Entry 6OYE (X-ray diffraction, 1.53 A resolution); this record covers chains A and C of the 3 polymer chains in the assembly.

== Chain A (and C) ==
Molecule: Macrophage migration inhibitory factor
Source organism: Homo sapiens
Notes: EC 5.3.2.1, 5.3.3.12; chain C of this document is another copy of the same molecule, construct and numbering; everything in this record applies to it too
UniProtKB: P14174 (MIF_HUMAN); residues 1-114 here correspond to UniProt positions 2-115 (UniProt number = residue number + 1)
Chain sequence (114 residues; numbered 1 to 114; the number before each row is that of its first residue):
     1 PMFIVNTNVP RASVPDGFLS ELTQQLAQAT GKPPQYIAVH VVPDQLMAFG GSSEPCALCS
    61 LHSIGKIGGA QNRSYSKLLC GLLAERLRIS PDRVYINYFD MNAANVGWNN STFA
Sequence notes: engineered mutation Phe99 (Tyr100 in P14174)
Curated features (UniProtKB/Swiss-Prot):
  - active site: Pro1 (Proton acceptor)
  - binding site (substrate): Lys32, Ile64, Asn97
  - modified residue: Lys77 (N6-acetyllysine)
What the authors report for this chain:
  - mutagenesis - Y98F: increased catalytic activity
  - catalytic residues: Pro1 (citing earlier work)
  - mutagenesis - Y98G: decreased catalytic activity

== How chain A and chain C interact ==
Contacting residue pairs - 61 pairs, chain A then chain C:
  Met2(A) - Leu58(C)  hydrophobic
  Met2(A) - Tyr95(C)  hydrophobic
  Met2(A) - Asn97(C)
  Arg11(A) - Leu46(C)
  Leu19(A) - Leu46(C)  hydrophobic
  Leu19(A) - Met47(C)
  Thr23(A) - Gly51(C)
  Pro34(A) - Gly50(C)
  Gln35(A) - Phe49(C)
  Gln35(A) - Gly50(C)
  Tyr36(A) - Tyr95(C)  hydrogen bond (backbone-side chain)
  Ile37(A) - Phe49(C)
  Ile37(A) - Gly50(C)  hydrogen bond (backbone-backbone)
  Ala38(A) - Ala48(C)
  Ala38(A) - Leu58(C)  hydrophobic
  Val39(A) - Met47(C)
  Val39(A) - Ala48(C)  hydrogen bond (backbone-backbone)
  His40(A) - Asn6(C)
  His40(A) - Gln45(C)  hydrogen bond
  His40(A) - Leu46(C)
  His40(A) - Met47(C)
  His40(A) - Leu58(C)
  Val41(A) - Leu46(C)  hydrogen bond (backbone-backbone)
  Val42(A) - Gln45(C)
  Pro43(A) - Leu46(C)
  His62(A) - Asn97(C)
  His62(A) - Phe99(C)
  Met101(A) - Asn97(C)
  Met101(A) - Tyr98(C)
  Met101(A) - Phe99(C)  hydrophobic
  Ala104(A) - Asn72(C)  hydrogen bond (backbone-side chain)
  Asn105(A) - Ile67(C)
  Asn105(A) - Asn72(C)  hydrogen bond
  Asn105(A) - Ile96(C)
  Asn105(A) - Asn97(C)
  Asn105(A) - Tyr98(C)  hydrogen bond (backbone-backbone)
  Val106(A) - Ile96(C)
  Val106(A) - Asn97(C)
  Gly107(A) - Ser76(C)
  Gly107(A) - Val94(C)
  Gly107(A) - Tyr95(C)
  Gly107(A) - Ile96(C)  hydrogen bond (backbone-backbone)
  Gly107(A) - Tyr98(C)
  Trp108(A) - Phe49(C)
  Trp108(A) - Asp92(C)  hydrogen bond (side chain-backbone)
  Trp108(A) - Val94(C)
  Trp108(A) - Tyr95(C)
  Asn109(A) - Pro91(C)  hydrogen bond (backbone-backbone)
  Asn109(A) - Asp92(C)
  Asn110(A) - Arg73(C)
  Asn110(A) - Ser76(C)
  Asn110(A) - Lys77(C)  hydrogen bond (backbone-backbone)
  Asn110(A) - Cys80(C)
  Asn110(A) - Gly81(C)
  Asn110(A) - Pro91(C)
  Ser111(A) - Arg73(C)
  Ser111(A) - Ser76(C)  hydrogen bond (backbone-side chain)
  Thr112(A) - Asn72(C)
  Thr112(A) - Arg73(C)
  Phe113(A) - Tyr95(C)  hydrophobic
  Ala114(A) - Arg73(C)
Interface residues without a listed pair, chain A (30 interface residues in all): Pro1, Val14, Ser20
Interface residues without a listed pair, chain C (26 interface residues in all): Gly69, Arg93

== Overview ==
30 residues of chain A and 26 residues of chain C are in contact; the contacts include 13 hydrogen bonds.
Among the polar pairs are Tyr36(A)-Tyr95(C), His40(A)-Gln45(C) and Ala104(A)-Asn72(C). From UniProt:
active-site residue Pro1(A) and 3 substrate-binding residues on chain A. The paper reports the catalytic
residue Pro1(A); Y98F of chain A increases catalytic activity.
Chain A and chain C are both Macrophage migration inhibitory factor (Homo sapiens); the structure, Crystal
structure of Y99F mutant of human macrophage migration inhibitory factor, was determined by X-ray diffraction
(same publication as 6OY8, 6OYB, 6OYG, 5UMJ and 5UMK).
